Entry 3S11 (X-ray diffraction, 2.50 A resolution); this record covers chains A and D of the 6 polymer chains in the assembly.

Chain A:
Name: Hemagglutinin HA1 chain
Source organism: Influenza A virus
Reference sequence: Q9EA62 (Q9EA62_9INFA); the construct lacks a stretch of the UniProt sequence and is renumbered around it, so the offset changes along the chain: 11-19 = UniProt 17-25; 20-28 = UniProt 27-35; 31-35 = UniProt 36-40; 36-53 = UniProt 42-59; 6 more segments
Sequence (331 residues; row label = number of the first residue in the row; note: 2 numbers in that range are skipped by the numbering (no residue carries them; nothing is unmodelled there); a row labelled like 125A-125B holds insertion residues (125A, then the next letters in order)):
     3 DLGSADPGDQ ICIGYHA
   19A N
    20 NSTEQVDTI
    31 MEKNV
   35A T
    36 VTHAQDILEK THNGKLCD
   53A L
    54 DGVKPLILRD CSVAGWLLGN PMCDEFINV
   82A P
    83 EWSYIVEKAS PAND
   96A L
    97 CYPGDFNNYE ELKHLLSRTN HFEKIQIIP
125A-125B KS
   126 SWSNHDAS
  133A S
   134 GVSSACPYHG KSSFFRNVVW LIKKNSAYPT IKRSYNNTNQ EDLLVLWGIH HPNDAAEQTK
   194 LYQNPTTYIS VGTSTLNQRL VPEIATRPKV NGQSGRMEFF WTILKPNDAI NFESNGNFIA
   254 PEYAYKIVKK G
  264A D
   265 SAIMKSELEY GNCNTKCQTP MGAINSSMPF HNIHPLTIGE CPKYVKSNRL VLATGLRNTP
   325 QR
Disordered / not traced: 3-8, 324-326
Differences from the reference sequence: expression tag (3-10)
Modified residues: Asn169 (glycosylation site)
Cystine bridges: Cys52-Cys277, Cys64-Cys76, Cys97-Cys139, Cys281-Cys305
Glycans and other covalent adducts: N-acetylglucosamine (NAG) linked to Asn34
From the paper describing this entry:
  - contacts within the chain: Leu111-Thr115 (hydrogen bond)
  - post-translational modification sites: Asn34, Asn169

Chain D:
Name: Hemagglutinin HA2 chain
Source organism: Influenza A virus
Reference sequence: Q9EA62 (Q9EA62_9INFA); residues 1-176 here correspond to UniProt positions 347-522 (UniProt number = residue number + 346)
Sequence (182 residues; each row starts with the number of its first residue):
     1 GLFGAIAGFI EGGWQGMVDG WYGYHHSNEQ GSGYAADKES TQKAIDGVTN KVNSIIDKMN
    61 TQFEAVGREF NNLERRIENL NKKMEDGFLD VWTYNAELLV LMENERTLDF HDSNVKNLYD
   121 KVRLQLRDNA KELGNGCFEF YHKCDNECME SVKNGTYDYP QYSEEARLNR EEISGVRSLV
   181 PR
Disordered / not traced: 173-182
Differences from the reference sequence: expression tag (177-182)
Cystine bridges: Cys144-Cys148

Chain A / chain D interface:
Contacting residue pairs (9; chain A residue first):
  Asn104(A) with Leu73(D)
  Glu106(A) with Arg76(D)
  Glu107(A) with Leu73(D); Glu74(D); Arg75(D), hydrogen bond (side chain-backbone); Arg76(D), salt bridge
  His110(A) with Arg75(D); Arg76(D); Asn79(D)
Other interface residues (no listed pair), chain A (5 interface residues in all): Trp234
Other interface residues (no listed pair), chain D (6 interface residues in all): Asn72
The authors on this interface:
  - pairs named by the authors: Asn104(A)-Leu73(D)

Summary:
Chain A and chain D form an interface of 5 and 6 residues respectively, with 1 hydrogen bond and 1 salt
bridge. Polar pairs include Glu107(A)-Arg76(D) and Glu107(A)-Arg75(D). The paper describes a contact between
Asn104(A) and Leu73(D). The paper reports modification sites Asn34(A) and Asn169(A); contacts within the chain
involving Thr115(A) and Leu111(A).
Chain A is Hemagglutinin HA1 chain and chain D is Hemagglutinin HA2 chain, both from Influenza A virus; the
structure, Crystal structure of H5N1 influenza virus hemagglutinin, strain 437-10, was determined by X-ray
diffraction, deposited together with 3S12 and 3S13.
